Entry 5L69 (X-ray diffraction, 2.70 A resolution); this record covers chains L and V of the 28 polymer chains in the assembly.

Chain L:
Molecule: Proteasome subunit beta type-6, Proteasome subunit beta type-1
From: Saccharomyces cerevisiae (strain ATCC 204508 / S288c)
Notes: EC 3.4.25.1
UniProtKB: chimeric construct of P23724, O09061: residues 1-96 from P23724 (PSB6_YEAST) positions 20-115 (UniProt number = residue number + 19); residues 97-111 from O09061 positions 123-137 (UniProt number = residue number + 26); residues 112-117 from P23724 (PSB6_YEAST) positions 131-136 (UniProt number = residue number + 19); residues 118-133 from O09061 positions 144-159 (UniProt number = residue number + 26); residues 134-222 from P23724 (PSB6_YEAST) positions 153-241 (UniProt number = residue number + 19)
Chain sequence (222 residues; each row starts with the number of its first residue):
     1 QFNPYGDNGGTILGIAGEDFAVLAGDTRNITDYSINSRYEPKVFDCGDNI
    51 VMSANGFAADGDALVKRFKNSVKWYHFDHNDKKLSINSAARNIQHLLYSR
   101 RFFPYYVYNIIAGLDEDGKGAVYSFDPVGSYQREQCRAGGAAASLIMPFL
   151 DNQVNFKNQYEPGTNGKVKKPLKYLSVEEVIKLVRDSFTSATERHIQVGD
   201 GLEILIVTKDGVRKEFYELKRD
Bound ions: Mg2+: Asp222 (shared with Ile163(V), Asp166(V) of chain V)
Residues lining bound ligands: 79P ((2S)-3-(1H-indol-3-yl)-N-[(2S,3S,4R)-4-methyl-3,5-bis(oxidanyl)-1-phenyl-pentan-2-yl]-2-[[(2R)-2-(2-morpholin-4-ylethanoylamino)propanoyl]amino]propanamide): Ser124, Phe125, Asp126, Ser130, Glu134, Arg137
Swiss-Prot annotation at these positions:
  - modified residue: Tyr123 (Phosphotyrosine)

Chain V:
Molecule: Proteasome subunit beta type-2
From: Saccharomyces cerevisiae (strain ATCC 204508 / S288c)
Notes: EC 3.4.25.1
UniProtKB: P25043 (PSB2_YEAST); residues 1-232 here correspond to UniProt positions 30-261 (UniProt number = residue number + 29)
Chain sequence (232 residues; numbered 1 to 232; the number before each row is that of its first residue):
     1 TTIVGVKFNNGVVIAADTRSTQGPIVADKNCAKLHRISPKIWCAGAGTAA
    51 DTEAVTQLIGSNIELHSLYTSREPRVVSALQMLKQHLFKYQGHIGAYLIV
   101 AGVDPTGSHLFSIHAHGSTDVGYYLSLGSGSLAAMAVLESHWKQDLTKEE
   151 AIKLASDAIQAGIWNDLGSGSNVDVCVMEIGKDAEYLRNYLTPNVREEKQ
   201 KSYKFPRGTTAVLKESIVNICDIQEEQVDITA
Unresolved in the structure: 227-232
Glycans and other covalent adducts: compound 79P linked to Thr1
Bound ions: Mg2+: Ile163, Asp166 (shared with Asp222(L) of chain L)
Residues lining bound ligands: 79P ((2S)-3-(1H-indol-3-yl)-N-[(2S,3S,4R)-4-methyl-3,5-bis(oxidanyl)-1-phenyl-pentan-2-yl]-2-[[(2R)-2-(2-morpholin-4-ylethanoylamino)propanoyl]amino]propanamide): Arg19, Ser20, Thr21, Gln22, Cys31, Lys33, Gly45, Ala46, Gly47, Thr48, Ala49, Thr52, Ser129, Gly168
Swiss-Prot annotation at these positions:
  - active site: Thr1 (Nucleophile)

How chain L and chain V interact:
Residue-residue contacts (60; chain L residue first):
  Arg28(L) with Leu167(V)
  Ile30(L) with Leu167(V), hydrophobic
  Asp32(L) with Leu167(V)
  Tyr33(L) with Asn165(V); Asp166(V); Leu167(V), hydrogen bond (backbone-backbone); Gly168(V)
  Ile35(L) with Trp164(V); Leu167(V), hydrophobic
  Arg38(L) with Trp164(V), hydrogen bond (side chain-backbone); Asn165(V)
  Phe149(L) with Tyr203(V)
  Asn152(L) with Phe205(V)
  Gln153(L) with Tyr203(V); Phe205(V)
  Asn158(L) with Thr209(V)
  Gln159(L) with Phe205(V); Thr209(V)
  Tyr160(L) with Thr209(V), hydrogen bond (backbone-backbone)
  Pro162(L) with Pro206(V), hydrophobic; Arg207(V); Gly208(V)
  Asn165(L) with Thr210(V); Val212(V)
  Gly166(L) with Ala211(V)
  Glu179(L) with Lys201(V)
  Lys182(L) with Gln200(V)
  Leu183(L) with Tyr203(V)
  Arg185(L) with Glu197(V), salt bridge; Gln200(V)
  Asp186(L) with Lys199(V); Gln200(V), hydrogen bond (side chain-backbone); Lys201(V); Tyr203(V), hydrogen bond
  Thr189(L) with Arg196(V)
  Ser190(L) with Arg196(V), hydrogen bond
  Glu193(L) with Val26(V); Lys29(V), salt bridge; Arg196(V)
  Arg194(L) with Pro24(V); Ile25(V); Val26(V), hydrogen bond (side chain-backbone); Ala27(V), hydrogen bond (side chain-backbone); Lys29(V)
  His195(L) with Pro24(V); Ile25(V)
  Ile196(L) with Arg19(V); Pro24(V), hydrogen bond (backbone-backbone); Val26(V), hydrophobic; Leu167(V)
  Lys220(L) with Asn194(V), hydrogen bond (side chain-backbone)
  Arg221(L) with Trp164(V)
  Asp222(L) with Arg19(V), salt bridge; Ile163(V); Trp164(V); Asp166(V); Ser169(V); Gly170(V); Ser171(V), hydrogen bond (side chain-backbone); Asn194(V)
Other interface residues (no listed pair), chain L (34 interface residues in all): Ser34, Leu145, Glu161, Gln197, Glu218
Other interface residues (no listed pair), chain V (35 interface residues in all): Thr21, Gly23, Asp28, Ser129, Val195

In short:
34 residues of chain L face 35 of chain V across their interface, with 11 hydrogen bonds and 3 salt bridges.
Polar pairs include Arg185(L)-Glu197(V), Glu193(L)-Lys29(V) and Asp222(L)-Arg19(V). Bound to chain L: compound
79P. Compound 79P is covalently linked to Thr1(V).
Here chain L is Proteasome subunit beta type-6, Proteasome subunit beta type-1 and chain V is Proteasome
subunit beta type-2, both from Saccharomyces cerevisiae (strain ATCC 204508 / S288c). Entry 5L69 (Yeast 20S
proteasome with mouse beta5i (1-138) and mouse beta6 (97-111; 118-133) in complex with epoxyketone ...) was
determined by X-ray diffraction together with 5L52, 5L54, 5L55, 5L5A, 5L5B, 5L5D and 30 further entries from
the same study.
